PDB entry 2AI2 | X-ray diffraction, 1.70 A resolution | chain A

Chain A:
Name: Purine nucleoside phosphorylase
From: Bos taurus
Notes: EC 2.4.2.1
UniProtKB: P55859 (PNPH_BOVIN); residue numbers follow UniProt; this construct covers 1-289
Amino-acid sequence (289 residues; each row starts with the number of its first residue):
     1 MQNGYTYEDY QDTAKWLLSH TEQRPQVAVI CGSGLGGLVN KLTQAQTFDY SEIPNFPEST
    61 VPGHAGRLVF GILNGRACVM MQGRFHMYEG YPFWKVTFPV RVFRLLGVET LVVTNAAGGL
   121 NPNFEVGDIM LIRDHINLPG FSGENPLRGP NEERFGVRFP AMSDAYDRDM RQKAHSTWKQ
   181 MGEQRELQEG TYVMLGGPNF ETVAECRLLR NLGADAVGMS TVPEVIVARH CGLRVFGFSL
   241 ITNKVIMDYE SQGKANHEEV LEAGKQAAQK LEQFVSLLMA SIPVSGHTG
Disordered / not traced: 1-2, 60-65, 283-289
Ion coordination: Zn2+ near H20 (its only coordinating residue here)
Residues lining bound ligands: P1D (((2s,3as,4r,6s)-4-(hydroxymethyl)-6-(4-oxo-4,5-dihydro-3H-pyrrolo[3,2-d]pyrimidin-7-yl)-tetrahydrofuro[3,4-d][1,3]dioxo l-2-yl)methylphosphonic acid): G32, S33, R84, H86, Y88, N115, A116, A117, G118, F159, F200, E201, V217, G218, M219, S220, T242, N243, V245, H257, V260
Swiss-Prot annotation at these positions:
  - binding site (phosphate): S33, H64, R84 to H86, A116, S220
  - binding site (a purine D-ribonucleoside): Y88, E201, M219, N243, H257
  - site: N243 (Important for substrate specificity)
  - modified residue: M1 (N-acetylmethionine), S251 (Phosphoserine)

Overview:
Bound to chain A: compound P1D. UniProt lists 7 phosphate-binding residues and 5 purine
D-ribonucleoside-binding residues.
Chain A is Purine nucleoside phosphorylase (Bos taurus); the structure, Purine nucleoside phosphorylase from
calf spleen, was determined by X-ray diffraction, deposited together with 2AI1 and 2AI3.
